PDB entry 8TTL | electron microscopy, 2.60 A resolution | chains A and E of the 6 polymer chains in the assembly

# Chain A (and E)
Protein: Microtubule-associated protein tau
Source organism: Homo sapiens
Notes: chain E of this document is another copy of the same molecule, construct and numbering; everything in this record applies to it too
UniProtKB: P10636 (TAU_HUMAN), isoform P10636-6; residues 59-441 here correspond to UniProt positions 1-383 (UniProt number = residue number - 58)
Sequence (383 residues; row label = number of the first residue in the row):
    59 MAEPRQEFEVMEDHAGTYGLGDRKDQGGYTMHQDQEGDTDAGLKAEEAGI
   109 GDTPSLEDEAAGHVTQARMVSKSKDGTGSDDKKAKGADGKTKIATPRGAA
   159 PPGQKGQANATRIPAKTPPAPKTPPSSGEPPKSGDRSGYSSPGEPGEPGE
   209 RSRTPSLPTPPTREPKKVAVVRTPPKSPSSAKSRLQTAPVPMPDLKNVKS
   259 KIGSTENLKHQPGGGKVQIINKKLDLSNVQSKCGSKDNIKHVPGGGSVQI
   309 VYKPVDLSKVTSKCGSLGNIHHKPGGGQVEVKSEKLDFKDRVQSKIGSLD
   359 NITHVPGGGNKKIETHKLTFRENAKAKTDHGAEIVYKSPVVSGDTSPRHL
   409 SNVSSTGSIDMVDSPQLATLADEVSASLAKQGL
Disordered / not traced: 59-350, 441 (chain E: 59-303, 331-441)
Sequence notes: engineered mutation E202 (Ser144 in P10636), E205 (Thr147 in P10636), E208 (Ser150 in P10636)
Swiss-Prot annotation at these positions:
  - site (Not glycated): K82, K102
  - modified residue: A60 (N-acetylalanine), Y76 (Phosphotyrosine), Y87 (Phosphotyrosine), T169 (Phosphothreonine)
  - cross-link: K102 (Glycyl lysine isopeptide (Lys-Gly) (interchain with G-Cter in ubiquitin))
What the authors report for this chain:
  - contacts within the chain: V393-S396 (hydrophobic contact), S396-V398 (hydrophobic contact), H374-D421
  - post-translational modification sites: D421
  - post-translational modification sites: S396, S400, T403, S404 (citing earlier work)

# Chain A / chain E interface
Contacting residue pairs (5; chain A residue first):
  E391(A) - K317(E)  salt bridge
  V393(A) - K317(E)
  V398(A) - V313(E)  hydrophobic
  V398(A) - L315(E)  hydrophobic
  S400(A) - V313(E)
Interface residues without a listed pair, chain A (7 interface residues in all): H388, G389, D402
Interface residues without a listed pair, chain E (6 interface residues in all): K311, T319, C322

# Summary
Chain A and chain E form an interface of 7 and 6 residues respectively, with 1 salt bridge. The salt-bridged
pair is E391(A)-K317(E). From the paper: modification sites D421(A), S396(A) and S400(A) among others;
contacts within the chain involving S396(A), V393(A) and V398(A) among others.
Both chains are Microtubule-associated protein tau (Homo sapiens). Entry 8TTL (AT8-Phosphomimetic Tau
Filaments (Full-length, Cofactor-Free 0N4R Tau S202E, T205E, S208E)) was determined by electron microscopy
(same publication as 8TTN).
